PDB entry 8TL4 | electron microscopy, 3.20 A resolution | chains A and G of the 12 polymer chains in the assembly

[Chain A]
Name: BG505 DS-SOSIP Surface protein gp120
From: Human immunodeficiency virus 1
UniProt: Q2N0S5 (Q2N0S5_9HIV1); the construct lacks a stretch of the UniProt sequence and is renumbered around it, so the offset changes along the chain: 31-141 = UniProt 30-140; 150-184 = UniProt 141-175; 189-309 = UniProt 188-308; 312-321 = UniProt 309-318; 2 more segments
Sequence (481 residues; each row starts with the number of its first residue; note: 15 numbers in that range are skipped by the numbering (no residue carries them; nothing is unmodelled there); a row labelled like 184A-184L holds insertion residues (184A, then the next letters in order)):
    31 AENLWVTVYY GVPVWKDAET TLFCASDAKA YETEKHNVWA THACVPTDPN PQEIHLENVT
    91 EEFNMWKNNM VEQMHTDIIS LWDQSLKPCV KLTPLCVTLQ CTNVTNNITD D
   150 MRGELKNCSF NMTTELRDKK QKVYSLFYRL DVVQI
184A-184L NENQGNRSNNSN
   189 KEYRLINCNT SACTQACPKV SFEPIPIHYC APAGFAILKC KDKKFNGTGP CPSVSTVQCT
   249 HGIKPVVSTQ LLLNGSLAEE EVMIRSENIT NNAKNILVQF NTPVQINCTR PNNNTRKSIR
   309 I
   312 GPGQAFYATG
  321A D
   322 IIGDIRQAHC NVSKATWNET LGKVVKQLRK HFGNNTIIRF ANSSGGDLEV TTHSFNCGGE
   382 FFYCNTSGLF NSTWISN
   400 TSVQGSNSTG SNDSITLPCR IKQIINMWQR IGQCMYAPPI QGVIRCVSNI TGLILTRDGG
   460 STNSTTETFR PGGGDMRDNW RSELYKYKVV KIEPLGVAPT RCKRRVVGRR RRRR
Disordered / not traced: 58-65, 184A-184L, 400-409, 504-513
Disulfides: Cys54-Cys74, Cys119-Cys205, Cys126-Cys196, Cys131-Cys157, Cys201-Cys433, Cys218-Cys247, Cys228-Cys239, Cys296-Cys331, Cys378-Cys445, Cys385-Cys418
Covalently attached groups: N-acetylglucosamine (NAG) linked to Asn88, Asn133, Asn156, Asn160, Asn197, Asn234, Asn262, Asn276, Asn295, Asn301, Asn332, Asn363, Asn386, Asn392, Asn448
Differences from the reference sequence: engineered mutation Cys201 (Ile200 in Q2N0S5), Asn332 (Thr330 in Q2N0S5), Cys433 (Ala430 in Q2N0S5), Cys501 (Ala498 in Q2N0S5), Arg509 (Glu506 in Q2N0S5), Arg510 (Lys507 in Q2N0S5); insertion (512-513)

[Chain G]
Name: DJ85-e.01 FAB HEAVY CHAIN
From: Homo sapiens
Notes: antibody fragment or engineered binder
Sequence (236 residues; row label = number of the first residue in the row; a row labelled like 82A-82C holds insertion residues (82A, then the next letters in order)):
     1 QVWLRESGPG LVKSSETLSL TCAVSGASVG GNYYW
   35A N
    36 WIRQFPGKGL EWMGNVH
   52A G
    53 GSGNTEYNPS LKGRLTISRD TSRGHFLLHL
82A-82C DSV
    83 TAADTAVYYC STQYWRHT
100A-100G GYDSSFF
   101 DSWGQGALVT VSSASTKGPS VFPLAPSSRS TSESTAALGC LVKDYFPEPV TVSWNSGSLT
   161 SGVHTFPAVL QSSGLYSLSS VVTVPSSSLG TQTYVCNVNH KPSNTKVDKR VEIKTCGGLE
   221 VLFQ
Disordered / not traced: 114-224
Disulfides: Cys22-Cys92

[Chain A / chain G interface]
Pairs across the interface - 6 pairs, chain A then chain G:
  Ile84(A) with Gly100A(G)
  His85(A) with Gly100A(G), hydrogen bond (side chain-backbone); Tyr100B(G); Ser100D(G)
  Glu87(A) with His99(G), salt bridge; Ser100D(G), hydrogen bond
Other interface residues (no listed pair), chain A (4 interface residues in all): Glu83

[Summary]
Chain A and chain G each contribute 4 residues to their interface, with 2 hydrogen bonds and 1 salt bridge.
Polar pairs include Glu87(A)-His99(G), His85(A)-Gly100A(G) and Glu87(A)-Ser100D(G). Covalently linked
N-acetylglucosamine: at Asn88(A), Asn133(A), Asn156(A), Asn160(A), Asn197(A) and Asn234(A) and 9 more.
Here chain A is BG505 DS-SOSIP Surface protein gp120 (Human immunodeficiency virus 1) and chain G is DJ85-e.01
FAB HEAVY CHAIN (Homo sapiens). Entry 8TL4 (CRYO-EM STRUCTURE OF HIV-1 BG505DS-SOSIP.664 ENV TRIMER BOUND TO
DJ85-e.01 FAB) was determined by electron microscopy together with 8TDX, 8TE7, 8TJR, 8TJS, 8TKC, 8TL2 and 5
further entries from the same study.
